3PNC - chains A and B of the 4 polymer chains in the assembly; structure by X-ray diffraction, 2.00 A resolution.

== Chain A ==
Protein: DNA polymerase lambda
From: Homo sapiens
Notes: EC 2.7.7.7, 4.2.99.-
UniProtKB: Q9UGP5 (DPOLL_HUMAN); numbering as in UniProt; present here: 242-464, 470-575
Sequence (329 residues; numbered 242 to 575; 5 numbers in that range are skipped by the numbering (no residue carries them; nothing is unmodelled there); the number before each row is that of its first residue):
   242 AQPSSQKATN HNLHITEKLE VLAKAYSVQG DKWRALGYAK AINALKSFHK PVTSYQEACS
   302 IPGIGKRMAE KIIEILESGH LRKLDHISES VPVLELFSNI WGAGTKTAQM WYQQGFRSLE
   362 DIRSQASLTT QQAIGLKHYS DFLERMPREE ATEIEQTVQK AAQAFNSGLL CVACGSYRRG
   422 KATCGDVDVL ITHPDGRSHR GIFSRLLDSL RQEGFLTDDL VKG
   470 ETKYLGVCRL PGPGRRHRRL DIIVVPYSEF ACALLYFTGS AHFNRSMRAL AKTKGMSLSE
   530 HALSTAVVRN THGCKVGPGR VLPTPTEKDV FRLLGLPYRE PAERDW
Disordered / not traced: 242-249, 539-543
Metal / ion sites: Na+ site 1: Ser339, Ile341, Ala344 (shared with DA5(B) of chain B); Na+ site 2: Asp427, Asp429, Asp490 (together with 1GC); Mg2+: Asp427, Asp429 (together with 1GC)
Small-molecule neighbours: 1GC (2'-deoxy-5'-O-[(R)-hydroxy{[(S)-hydroxy(phosphonooxy)phosphoryl]methyl}phosphoryl]guanosine): Arg386, Gly416, Ser417, Arg420, Cys425, Gly426, Asp427, Asp429, Asp490, Tyr505, Phe506, Thr507, Gly508, Ser509, Ala510, Asn513, Arg514, Arg517

== Chain B ==
Molecule: 6-nt DNA strand
Sequence (6 nucleotides; numbered 1 to 6; the number before each row is that of its first residue):
     1 CAGTAG
Metal / ion sites: Na+: DA5 (shared with Ser339(A), Ile341(A), Ala344(A) of chain A)

== Interface between chain A and chain B ==
Residue-residue contacts (19; chain A residue first):
  Ile341(A) with DA5(B), phosphate contact
  Trp342(A) with DA5(B), hydrogen bond to the phosphate; DG6(B), hydrogen bond to the phosphate
  Gly343(A) with DT4(B), phosphate contact; DA5(B), hydrogen bond to the phosphate
  Ala344(A) with DT4(B), phosphate contact; DA5(B), hydrogen bond to the phosphate
  Gly345(A) with DT4(B), hydrogen bond to the phosphate
  Thr346(A) with DT4(B), hydrogen bond to the phosphate
  Lys347(A) with DG3(B), phosphate contact; DT4(B), hydrogen bond to the phosphate
  Thr348(A) with DG3(B), phosphate contact; DT4(B), hydrogen bond to the phosphate
  Asp429(A) with DG6(B), phosphate contact
  Leu474(A) with DG6(B), sugar contact
  Arg488(A) with DG6(B), salt bridge to the phosphate
  Asp490(A) with DG6(B), phosphate contact
  Tyr505(A) with DG6(B), hydrogen bond to the base
  Phe506(A) with DG6(B), phosphate contact
Interface residues without a listed pair, chain A (16 interface residues in all): Lys472, Glu529

== In short ==
Chain A and chain B form an interface of 16 and 4 residues respectively; the contacts include 9 hydrogen bonds
and 1 salt bridge. Polar contacts include Tyr505(A)-DG6(B), Trp342(A)-DA5(B) and Trp342(A)-DG6(B). Chain A
binds compound 1GC.
Chain A is DNA polymerase lambda (Homo sapiens) and chain B is a 6-nt DNA strand; the structure, Ternary
crystal structure of a polymerase lambda variant with a GT mispair at the primer terminus ..., was determined
by X-ray diffraction, deposited together with 3PMN and 3PML.
